8G5B - chains J and N of the 7 polymer chains in the assembly; structure by electron microscopy, 3.10 A resolution.

Chain J:
Protein: S5V2-29 heavy chain
Organism: Homo sapiens
Chain sequence (241 residues; each row starts with the number of its first residue):
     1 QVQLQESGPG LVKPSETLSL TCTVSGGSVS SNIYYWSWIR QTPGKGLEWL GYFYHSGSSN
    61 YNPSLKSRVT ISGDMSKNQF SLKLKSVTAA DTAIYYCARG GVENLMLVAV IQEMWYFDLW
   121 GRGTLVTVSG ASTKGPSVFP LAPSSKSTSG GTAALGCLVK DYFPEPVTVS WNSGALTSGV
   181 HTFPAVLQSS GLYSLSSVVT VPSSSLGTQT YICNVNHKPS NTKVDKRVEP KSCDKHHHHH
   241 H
Unresolved in the structure: 132-241
Cystine bridges: Cys22-Cys97

Chain N:
Protein: S5V2-29 light chain
Organism: Homo sapiens
Chain sequence (210 residues; row label = number of the first residue in the row):
     1 DIQMTQTPSS LSASVGDRVT ITCRASQSIG ASLNWYQQKP GEAPKFLIYA ASNLQSGVPS
    61 RFSGSGSGTD FTLTISSLQP EDFATYYCQQ QGTFGQGTKL EIKRTVAAPS VFIFPPSDEQ
   121 LKSGTASVVC LLNNFYPREA KVQWKVDNAL QSGNSQESVT EQDSKDSTYS LSSTLTLSKA
   181 DYEKHKVYAC EVTHQGLSSP VTKSFNRGEC
Unresolved in the structure: 104-210
Cystine bridges: Cys23-Cys88

How chain J and chain N interact:
Contacting residue pairs - 36 pairs, chain J then chain N:
  Gln41(J) with Gln38(N), hydrogen bond; Tyr87(N), hydrogen bond
  Leu47(J) with Pro44(N), hydrophobic; Tyr87(N), hydrophobic; Phe94(N)
  Trp49(J) with Gly92(N)
  Tyr96(J) with Gln38(N), hydrogen bond; Glu42(N); Ala43(N), hydrophobic
  Glu103(J) with Tyr49(N), hydrogen bond
  Leu107(J) with Ala50(N), hydrophobic
  Val108(J) with Ala31(N), hydrophobic
  Val110(J) with Gly30(N)
  Gln112(J) with Ile29(N); Ser32(N); Gln91(N), hydrogen bond
  Glu113(J) with Ser32(N), hydrogen bond (backbone-side chain); Gln91(N), hydrogen bond (backbone-side chain)
  Met114(J) with Ser32(N); Tyr49(N)
  Trp115(J) with Asn34(N), hydrogen bond (backbone-side chain); Gln89(N), hydrogen bond (backbone-side chain); Gln91(N); Gly92(N)
  Tyr116(J) with Asn34(N); Tyr36(N); Phe46(N), hydrophobic; Tyr49(N), hydrophobic
  Phe117(J) with Tyr36(N), hydrogen bond (backbone-side chain); Gln89(N); Phe94(N), hydrophobic
  Asp118(J) with Phe46(N)
  Trp120(J) with Ala43(N), hydrophobic; Pro44(N); Phe94(N), hydrophobic
  Gly121(J) with Ala43(N)
Other interface residues (no listed pair), chain J (19 interface residues in all): Ile39, Leu105
Other interface residues (no listed pair), chain N (21 interface residues in all): Ser28, Asn53, Ser67

Summary:
The interface between chain J and chain N involves 19 residues on one side and 21 on the other; the contacts
include 10 hydrogen bonds. Polar contacts include Gln41(J)-Gln38(N), Gln41(J)-Tyr87(N) and Tyr96(J)-Gln38(N).
Here chain J is S5V2-29 heavy chain and chain N is S5V2-29 light chain, both from Homo sapiens. Entry 8G5B
(Influenza A H3N2 X-31 Hemagglutinin in complex with FL-1061) was determined by electron microscopy.
